Entry 6W23 (electron microscopy, 3.10 A resolution); this record covers chains B and X of the 7 polymer chains in the assembly.

Chain B:
Name: ATP-dependent Clp protease ATP-binding subunit ClpA
Organism: Escherichia coli (strain K12)
Reference sequence: P0ABH9 (CLPA_ECOLI); residue numbers follow UniProt; this construct covers 1-758
Amino-acid sequence (758 residues; each row starts with the number of its first residue):
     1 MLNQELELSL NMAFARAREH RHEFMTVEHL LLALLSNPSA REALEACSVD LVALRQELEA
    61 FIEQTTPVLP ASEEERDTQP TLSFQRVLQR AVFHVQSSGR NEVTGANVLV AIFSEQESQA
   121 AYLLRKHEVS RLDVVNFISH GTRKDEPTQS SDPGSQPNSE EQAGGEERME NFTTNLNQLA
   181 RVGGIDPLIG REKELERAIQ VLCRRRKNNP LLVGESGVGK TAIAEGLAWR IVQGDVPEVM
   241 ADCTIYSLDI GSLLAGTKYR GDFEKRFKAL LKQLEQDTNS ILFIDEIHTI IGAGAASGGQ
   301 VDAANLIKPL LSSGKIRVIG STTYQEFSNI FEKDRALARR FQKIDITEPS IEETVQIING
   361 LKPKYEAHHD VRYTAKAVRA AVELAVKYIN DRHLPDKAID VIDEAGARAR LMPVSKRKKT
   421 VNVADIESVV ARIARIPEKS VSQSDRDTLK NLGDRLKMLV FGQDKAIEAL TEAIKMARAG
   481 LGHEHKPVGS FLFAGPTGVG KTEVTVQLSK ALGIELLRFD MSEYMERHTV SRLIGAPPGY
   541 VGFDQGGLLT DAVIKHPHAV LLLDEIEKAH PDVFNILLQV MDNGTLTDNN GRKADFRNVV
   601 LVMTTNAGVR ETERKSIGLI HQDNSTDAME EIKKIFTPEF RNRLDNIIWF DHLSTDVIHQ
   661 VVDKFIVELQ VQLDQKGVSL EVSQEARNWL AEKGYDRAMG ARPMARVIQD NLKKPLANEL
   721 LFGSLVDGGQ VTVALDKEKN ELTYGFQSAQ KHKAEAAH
Not modelled in the structure: 1-168, 747-758
UniProt features mapped onto this chain:
  - binding site (ATP): Gly-214 to Thr-221, Gly-495 to Thr-502
Ligand contacts:
  - ATP (adenosine-5'-triphosphate), molecule 1: Asp-186, Pro-187, Leu-188, Ile-189, Arg-191, Gly-214, Glu-215, Ser-216, Gly-217, Val-218, Gly-219, Lys-220, Thr-221, Ala-222, Ile-223, Glu-286, Thr-323, Ile-357, Leu-361, Pro-395, Asp-396, Ile-399
  - ATP, molecule 2: Ala-336, Arg-339, Arg-340
  - ATP, molecule 3: Leu-459, Val-460, Phe-461, Gly-462, Gln-463, Thr-497, Gly-498, Val-499, Gly-500, Lys-501, Thr-502, Glu-503, Asn-606, Leu-653, Val-661, Lys-664, Phe-665, Ala-701, Arg-702

Chain X:
Name: RepA, green fluorescent protein fusion
Organism: synthetic construct
Amino-acid sequence (24 residues; each row starts with the number of its first residue; X marks 24 residues of unknown identity (built as UNK)):
     1 XXXXXXXXXX XXXXXXXXXX XXXX

How chain B and chain X interact:
Chain B residues in contact with chain X, 10 residues: Tyr-259, Arg-260, Gly-294, Ala-295, Ala-296, Ser-297, His-528, Gly-539, Tyr-540, Val-541

In short:
No residue of chain B is in contact with chain X. Chain B binds 3 copies of ATP. Curated annotation (UniProt)
lists 16 ATP-binding residues on chain B.
Here chain B is ATP-dependent Clp protease ATP-binding subunit ClpA (Escherichia coli (strain K12)) and chain
X is RepA, green fluorescent protein fusion (synthetic construct). Entry 6W23 (ClpA Disengaged State bound to
RepA-GFP (Focused Classification)) was determined by electron microscopy together with 6UQE, 6UQO, 6W1Z, 6W20,
6W21, 6W22 and 6W24 from the same study.
